5AYD - chains A and D of the 6 polymer chains in the assembly; structure by X-ray diffraction, 2.30 A resolution.

Chain A (and D):
Name: Beta-1,4-mannooligosaccharide phosphorylase
Source organism: Ruminococcus albus (strain ATCC 27210 / DSM 20455 / JCM 14654 / NCDO 2250 / 7)
Notes: EC 2.4.1.319; chain D of this document is another copy of the same molecule, construct and numbering; everything in this record applies to it too
UniProtKB: E6UBR9 (MOSP_RUMA7); numbering as in UniProt (aligned over 1-335)
Amino-acid sequence (335 residues; row label = number of the first residue in the row):
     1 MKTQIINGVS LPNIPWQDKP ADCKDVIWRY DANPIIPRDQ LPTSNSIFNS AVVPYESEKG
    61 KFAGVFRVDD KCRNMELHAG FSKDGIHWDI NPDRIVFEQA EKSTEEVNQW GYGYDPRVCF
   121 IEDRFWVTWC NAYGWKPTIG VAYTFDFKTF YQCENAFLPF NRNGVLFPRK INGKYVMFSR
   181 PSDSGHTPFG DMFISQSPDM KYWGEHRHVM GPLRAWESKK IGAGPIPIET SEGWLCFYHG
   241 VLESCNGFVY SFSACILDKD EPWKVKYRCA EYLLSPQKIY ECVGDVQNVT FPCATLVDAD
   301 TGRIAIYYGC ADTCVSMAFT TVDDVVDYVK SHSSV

Chain A / chain D interface:
Pairs across the interface (62):
  Ser103(A) - Arg207(D)
  Glu106(A) - Lys264(D)  salt bridge
  Val107(A) - Arg207(D)
  Tyr133(A) - Phe193(D)  hydrophobic
  Tyr133(A) - His206(D)
  Tyr133(A) - Arg207(D)
  Tyr133(A) - His208(D)  hydrogen bond (side chain-backbone)
  Lys136(A) - Asp191(D)  salt bridge
  Glu154(A) - Glu205(D)
  Glu154(A) - Arg207(D)  salt bridge
  Asn155(A) - His206(D)
  Ala156(A) - His206(D)  hydrogen bond (backbone-side chain)
  Phe157(A) - Leu158(D)  hydrophobic
  Phe157(A) - His206(D)
  Leu158(A) - Asn161(D)
  Leu158(A) - Ser179(D)
  Leu158(A) - Phe193(D)  hydrophobic
  Leu158(A) - Ser195(D)
  Leu158(A) - His206(D)
  Pro159(A) - Pro181(D)
  Phe160(A) - Phe189(D)  hydrophobic
  Asn161(A) - Leu158(D)
  Lys174(A) - Tyr202(D)
  Ser179(A) - Leu158(D)
  Pro181(A) - Pro159(D)
  Phe189(A) - Phe160(D)  hydrophobic
  Phe189(A) - Ser184(D)
  Asp191(A) - Lys136(D)  salt bridge
  Phe193(A) - Tyr133(D)  hydrophobic
  Phe193(A) - Lys136(D)
  Phe193(A) - Leu158(D)  hydrophobic
  Phe193(A) - Pro159(D)
  Ser195(A) - Leu158(D)
  Gln196(A) - Tyr202(D)
  Pro198(A) - Tyr202(D)
  Lys201(A) - Gly204(D)
  Lys201(A) - Glu205(D)  salt bridge
  Tyr202(A) - Lys174(D)
  Tyr202(A) - Gln196(D)
  Tyr202(A) - Pro198(D)
  Tyr202(A) - Tyr202(D)  hydrophobic
  Tyr202(A) - Trp203(D)
  Tyr202(A) - Gly204(D)
  Tyr202(A) - Glu205(D)  hydrogen bond
  Trp203(A) - Tyr202(D)
  Trp203(A) - Trp203(D)  hydrogen bond (backbone-backbone)
  Gly204(A) - Lys201(D)
  Gly204(A) - Tyr202(D)
  Glu205(A) - Glu154(D)
  Glu205(A) - Lys201(D)  salt bridge
  Glu205(A) - Tyr202(D)  hydrogen bond
  His206(A) - Tyr133(D)
  His206(A) - Asn155(D)
  His206(A) - Ala156(D)  hydrogen bond (side chain-backbone)
  His206(A) - Phe157(D)
  His206(A) - Leu158(D)
  Arg207(A) - Ser103(D)
  Arg207(A) - Val107(D)
  Arg207(A) - Tyr133(D)
  Arg207(A) - Glu154(D)  salt bridge
  His208(A) - Tyr133(D)  hydrogen bond (backbone-side chain)
  Lys264(A) - Glu106(D)  salt bridge
Other interface residues (no listed pair), chain A (32 interface residues in all): Ser184

In short:
The chain A/chain D interface involves 32 residues from each chain; the contacts include 7 hydrogen bonds and
8 salt bridges. Polar pairs include Glu106(A)-Lys264(D), Lys136(A)-Asp191(D) and Glu154(A)-Arg207(D).
Chain A and chain D are both Beta-1,4-mannooligosaccharide phosphorylase (Ruminococcus albus (strain ATCC
27210 / DSM 20455 / JCM 14654 / NCDO 2250 / 7)); the structure, Crystal structure of Ruminococcus albus
beta-(1,4)-mannooligosaccharide phosphorylase (RaMP2) in complexes with phosphate, was determined by X-ray
diffraction, deposited together with 5AY9 and 5AYE.
